PDB entry 1EJ4 | X-ray diffraction, 2.25 A resolution | chains A and B

== Chain A ==
Protein: Eukaryotic initiation factor 4E
Organism: Mus musculus
UniProtKB: P63073 (IF4E_MOUSE); residues 28-217 here = UniProt positions 28-217
Chain sequence (190 residues; each row starts with the number of its first residue):
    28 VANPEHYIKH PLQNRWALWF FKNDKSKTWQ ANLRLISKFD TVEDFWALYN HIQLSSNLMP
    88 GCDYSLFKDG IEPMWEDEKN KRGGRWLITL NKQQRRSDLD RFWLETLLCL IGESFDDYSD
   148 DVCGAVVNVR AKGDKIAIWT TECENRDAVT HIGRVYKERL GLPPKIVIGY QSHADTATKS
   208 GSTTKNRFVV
Disordered / not traced: 28-31, 206-212
Ligand contacts: 7N-methyl-8-hydroguanosine-5'-diphosphate (M7G): W56, P100, M101, W102, E103, R157, K159, K162, W166
Swiss-Prot annotation at these positions:
  - region (EIF4EBP1/2/3 binding): H37 to Q40, W73 to N77, E132 to G139
  - binding site (mRNA): W56, Q57, W102, E103, R157 to K162, T205 to S207
  - modified residue: S209 (Phosphoserine)
  - mutagenesis: S53 (S53A: No increase in protein levels of ODC1 or CCND1 in NIH 3T3 cells overexpressing the mutant in comparison to a 3-fold increase in cells overexpressing the wild-type ...), W56 (W56A: Abolishes mRNA nuclear export. Impairs nuclear pore complex reprogramming. No effect on interaction with PML or viral Z protein but reduces binding to the mRNA cap. Capable of AKT1 activation ...), V69 (V69A: Reduces interaction with LRPPRC. Abolishes interaction with LRPPRC and abolishes CCND1 mRNA export; when associated with A-73), W73 (W73A: Binding to CYFIP1 reduced by 70%. Does not affect mRNA nuclear export or nuclear pore complex reprogramming. Does not affect affinity for mRNA cap. Reduces interaction with LRPPRC ...), R157 (R157E: Abolishes binding to the 4ESE element in mRNAs; when associated with E-159 and E-162), K159 (K159E: Abolishes binding to the 4ESE element in mRNAs; when associated with E-157 and E-162), K162 (K162E: Abolishes binding to the 4ESE element in mRNAs; when associated with E-157 and E-159), S209 to T210 (Abolishes phosphorylation, abrogates the ability to transform cells and impairs nuclear export of CCND1 but does not affect subcellular location), S209 (S209A: Abolishes phosphorylation and abrogates the ability to transform cells; S209D: Abolishes phosphorylation and abrogates the ability to transform cells)

== Chain B ==
Protein: Eukaryotic translation initiation factor 4E binding protein 1
Chain sequence (14 residues; numbered 51 to 64; the number before each row is that of its first residue):
    51 RIIYDRKFLM ECRN

== How chain A and chain B interact ==
Pairs across the interface - 27 pairs, chain A then chain B:
  H37(A) - Y54(B)
  H37(A) - F58(B)
  H37(A) - C62(B)
  P38(A) - I52(B)
  P38(A) - Y54(B)  hydrogen bond (backbone-side chain)
  Q40(A) - R51(B)
  Q40(A) - I52(B)  hydrogen bond (side chain-backbone)
  V69(A) - Y54(B)  hydrophobic
  V69(A) - L59(B)  hydrophobic
  V69(A) - C62(B)  hydrophobic
  W73(A) - L59(B)  hydrogen bond (side chain-backbone)
  W73(A) - M60(B)  hydrophobic
  W73(A) - R63(B)
  E132(A) - R56(B)  salt bridge
  L135(A) - R56(B)
  L135(A) - L59(B)
  L135(A) - M60(B)  hydrophobic
  I138(A) - L59(B)  hydrophobic
  G139(A) - I53(B)
  G139(A) - Y54(B)  hydrogen bond (backbone-backbone)
  E140(A) - R51(B)  salt bridge
  E140(A) - I52(B)
  E140(A) - I53(B)
  D143(A) - R51(B)
  D144(A) - R51(B)
  D147(A) - R51(B)  salt bridge
  R186(A) - R56(B)
Interface residues without a listed pair, chain A (18 interface residues in all): L39, E70, L131, S146

== Summary ==
18 residues of chain A face 10 of chain B across their interface, with 4 hydrogen bonds and 3 salt bridges.
Among the polar pairs are E132(A)-R56(B), E140(A)-R51(B) and D147(A)-R51(B). Chain A binds
7N-methyl-8-hydroguanosine-5'-diphosphate.
Chain A is Eukaryotic initiation factor 4E (Mus musculus) and chain B is Eukaryotic translation initiation
factor 4E binding protein 1; the structure, Cocrystal structure of EIF4E/4E-BP1 peptide, was determined by
X-ray diffraction (same publication as 1EJH).
